PDB entry 9DMV | electron microscopy, 2.13 A resolution | chains A and B of the 7 polymer chains in the assembly

== Chain A ==
Protein: Acetylcholine receptor subunit alpha
Organism: Homo sapiens
UniProtKB: P02708 (ACHA_HUMAN); residues -19 to 437 here correspond to UniProt positions 1-457 (UniProt number = residue number + 20)
Sequence (457 residues; row label = number of the first residue in the row; numbers below 1 keep their minus sign (Met-19 is residue -19)):
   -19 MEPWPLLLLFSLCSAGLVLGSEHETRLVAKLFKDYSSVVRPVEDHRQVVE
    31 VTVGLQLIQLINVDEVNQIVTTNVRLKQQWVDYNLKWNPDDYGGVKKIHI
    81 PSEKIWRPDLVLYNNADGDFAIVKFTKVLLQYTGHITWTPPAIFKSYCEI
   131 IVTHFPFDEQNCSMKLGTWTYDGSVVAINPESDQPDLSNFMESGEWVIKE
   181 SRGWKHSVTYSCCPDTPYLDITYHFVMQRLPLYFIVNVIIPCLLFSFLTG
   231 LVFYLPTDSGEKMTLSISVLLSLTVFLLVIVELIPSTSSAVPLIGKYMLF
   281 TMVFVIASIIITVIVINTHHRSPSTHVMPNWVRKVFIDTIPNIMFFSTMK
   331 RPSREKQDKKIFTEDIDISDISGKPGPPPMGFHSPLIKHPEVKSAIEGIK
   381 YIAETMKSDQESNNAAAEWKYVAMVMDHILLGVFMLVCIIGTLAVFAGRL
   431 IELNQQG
Not modelled in the structure: -19 to 0, 330-368
Swiss-Prot annotation at these positions:
  - glycosylation: Asn141 (N-linked (GlcNAc...) asparagine)
Disulfides: Cys128-Cys142
Glycans and other covalent adducts: glycan linked to Asn141

== Chain B ==
Protein: Acetylcholine receptor subunit epsilon
Organism: Homo sapiens
UniProtKB: Q04844 (ACHE_HUMAN); residues -19 to 473 here correspond to UniProt positions 1-493 (UniProt number = residue number + 20)
Sequence (493 residues; each row starts with the number of its first residue; numbers below 1 keep their minus sign (Met-19 is residue -19)):
   -19 MARAPLGVLLLLGLLGRGVGKNEELRLYHHLFNNYDPGSRPVREPEDTVT
    31 ISLKVTLTNLISLNEKEETLTTSVWIGIDWQDYRLNYSKDDFGGIETLRV
    81 PSELVWLPEIVLENNIDGQFGVAYDANVLVYEGGSVTWLPPAIYRSVCAV
   131 EVTYFPFDWQNCSLIFRSQTYNAEEVEFTFAVDNDGKTINKIDIDTEAYT
   181 ENGEWAIDFCPGVIRRHHGGATDGPGETDVIYSLIIRRKPLFYVINIIVP
   231 CVLISGLVLLAYFLPAQAGGQKCTVSINVLLAQTVFLFLIAQKIPETSLS
   281 VPLLGRFLIFVMVVATLIVMNCVIVLNVSQRTPTTHAMSPRLRHVLLELL
   331 PRLLGSPPPPEAPRAASPPRRASSVGLLLRAEELILKKPRSELVFEGQRH
   381 RQGTWTAAFCQSLGAAAPEVRCCVDAVNFVAESTRDQEATGEEVSDWVRM
   431 GNALDNICFWAALVLFSVGSSLIFLGAYFNRVPDLPYAPCIQP
Not modelled in the structure: -19 to 0, 335-396
Swiss-Prot annotation at these positions:
  - glycosylation (N-linked (GlcNAc...) asparagine): Asn66, Asn141
Disulfides: Cys128-Cys142, Cys190-Cys470
Glycans and other covalent adducts: N-acetylglucosamine (NAG) linked to Asn66, Asn141

== Interface between chain A and chain B ==
Residue-residue contacts (118; chain A residue first):
  Ser16(A) - Leu5(B)
  Val18(A) - Tyr8(B)  hydrophobic
  Val18(A) - Arg79(B)
  Val18(A) - Val80(B)  hydrophobic
  Val18(A) - Pro81(B)
  Val19(A) - Asn2(B)
  Val19(A) - Glu4(B)
  Val19(A) - Leu5(B)
  Arg20(A) - Asn2(B)  hydrogen bond (backbone-side chain)
  Arg20(A) - Glu4(B)  salt bridge
  Val22(A) - Asn2(B)
  Glu23(A) - Lys1(B)  hydrogen bond (backbone-backbone)
  Glu23(A) - Asn2(B)  hydrogen bond (backbone-backbone)
  His25(A) - Asn2(B)
  His25(A) - Glu3(B)
  His25(A) - Glu4(B)
  His25(A) - Gly73(B)  hydrogen bond (side chain-backbone)
  His25(A) - Ile75(B)
  Arg26(A) - Gly73(B)  hydrogen bond (side chain-backbone)
  Asn47(A) - Ile41(B)
  Asn47(A) - Ser42(B)
  Gln48(A) - Glu181(B)
  Gln48(A) - Asn182(B)
  Gln48(A) - Gly183(B)
  Asp89(A) - Tyr104(B)
  Val91(A) - Tyr104(B)  hydrophobic
  Asn95(A) - Asn39(B)
  Asn95(A) - Ser53(B)
  Asn95(A) - Ile123(B)
  Ala96(A) - Ile41(B)
  Ala96(A) - Ser53(B)
  Ala96(A) - Ile123(B)
  Asp97(A) - Arg125(B)
  Phe100(A) - Ser53(B)
  Phe100(A) - Ala103(B)  hydrophobic
  Phe100(A) - Pro121(B)  hydrophobic
  Phe100(A) - Ala122(B)
  Phe100(A) - Ile123(B)  hydrophobic
  Ala101(A) - Tyr104(B)  hydrophobic
  Tyr127(A) - Asn39(B)
  Tyr127(A) - Leu40(B)
  Tyr127(A) - Thr180(B)
  Tyr127(A) - Asn182(B)
  Glu129(A) - Thr180(B)
  Trp149(A) - Ala106(B)
  Trp149(A) - Leu119(B)  hydrogen bond (side chain-backbone)
  Trp149(A) - Pro121(B)
  Thr150(A) - Arg79(B)  hydrogen bond (backbone-side chain)
  Thr150(A) - Ala106(B)
  Thr150(A) - Asn107(B)
  Thr150(A) - Leu109(B)
  Tyr151(A) - Arg79(B)
  Tyr151(A) - Asn107(B)
  Asp152(A) - Arg79(B)  salt bridge
  Val155(A) - Arg79(B)
  Ser191(A) - Asn164(B)  hydrogen bond
  Cys192(A) - Asn164(B)
  Gly240(A) - Gln251(B)  hydrogen bond (backbone-side chain)
  Glu241(A) - Gln251(B)
  Lys242(A) - Gln251(B)
  Met243(A) - Gln251(B)
  Met243(A) - Val255(B)  hydrophobic
  Thr244(A) - Gln251(B)  hydrogen bond
  Ile247(A) - Asn258(B)
  Leu250(A) - Leu237(B)  hydrophobic
  Leu251(A) - Asn258(B)
  Leu251(A) - Leu261(B)  hydrophobic
  Leu251(A) - Ala262(B)
  Thr254(A) - Val265(B)
  Thr254(A) - Phe266(B)
  Leu257(A) - Asn226(B)
  Leu257(A) - Phe266(B)  hydrophobic
  Leu258(A) - Val265(B)  hydrophobic
  Leu258(A) - Phe268(B)  hydrophobic
  Leu258(A) - Leu269(B)  hydrophobic
  Val261(A) - Leu269(B)  hydrophobic
  Ser266(A) - Phe222(B)
  Ser266(A) - Lys273(B)
  Thr267(A) - Gly183(B)
  Thr267(A) - Phe222(B)
  Ser268(A) - Gly183(B)
  Ser268(A) - Glu184(B)
  Ser268(A) - Lys219(B)  hydrogen bond (side chain-backbone)
  Ser268(A) - Leu221(B)
  Ser268(A) - Phe222(B)  hydrogen bond (side chain-backbone)
  Ser269(A) - Gly183(B)  hydrogen bond (backbone-backbone)
  Ala270(A) - Leu221(B)
  Val271(A) - Leu221(B)  hydrophobic
  Val271(A) - Ile225(B)  hydrophobic
  Met278(A) - Ile225(B)
  Leu279(A) - Val229(B)  hydrophobic
  Ile286(A) - Leu233(B)  hydrophobic
  Ile286(A) - Leu237(B)  hydrophobic
  Ile289(A) - Leu237(B)  hydrophobic
  Ile289(A) - Leu240(B)  hydrophobic
  Ile290(A) - Leu240(B)  hydrophobic
  Val293(A) - Leu240(B)
  Val293(A) - Phe243(B)  hydrophobic
  Ile296(A) - Leu244(B)  hydrophobic
  Ile296(A) - Pro245(B)
  Asn297(A) - Phe243(B)  hydrogen bond (side chain-backbone)
  His300(A) - Pro245(B)
  His300(A) - Gln247(B)
  His369(A) - Arg401(B)
  Glu371(A) - Arg401(B)  salt bridge
  Glu371(A) - Val404(B)
  Ser374(A) - Asn408(B)  hydrogen bond
  Ala375(A) - Val407(B)
  Ala375(A) - Asn408(B)  hydrogen bond (backbone-side chain)
  Gly378(A) - Ala411(B)
  Ile379(A) - Val407(B)  hydrophobic
  Tyr381(A) - Ala411(B)
  Tyr381(A) - Thr414(B)
  Tyr381(A) - Arg415(B)
  Tyr381(A) - Glu418(B)
  Ile382(A) - Val410(B)  hydrophobic
  Ile382(A) - Thr414(B)
  Thr385(A) - Glu418(B)
Interface residues without a listed pair, chain A (74 interface residues in all): Asp24, Ile49, Asn94, Gly98, Val255, Glu262, Gly275, Met282, Val283, Thr305, Val372, Glu377
Interface residues without a listed pair, chain B (78 interface residues in all): Val54, Trp55, Phe72, Gly74, Leu84, Pro120, Pro230, Ile234, Gly249, Gly250, Thr254, Gln272, Asp405, Arg429

== Overview ==
74 residues of chain A face 78 of chain B across their interface, with 16 hydrogen bonds and 3 salt bridges.
Polar contacts include Arg20(A)-Glu4(B), Asp152(A)-Arg79(B) and Glu371(A)-Arg401(B). Covalently linked
N-acetylglucosamine: at Asn66(B) and Asn141(B).
Chain A is Acetylcholine receptor subunit alpha and chain B is Acetylcholine receptor subunit epsilon, both
from Homo sapiens; the structure, Human muscle nAChR with fab9-bound, was determined by electron microscopy.
